8Q5H - chains B and K of the 7 polymer chains in the assembly; structure by electron microscopy, 4.50 A resolution (low resolution: residue-level contacts below are approximate; hydrogen-bond / salt-bridge calls are withheld).

[Chain B]
Protein: Polyamine-modulated factor 1
From: Homo sapiens
UniProt: Q6P1K2 (PMF1_HUMAN); residues 1-205 here = UniProt positions 1-205
Chain sequence (205 residues; each row starts with the number of its first residue):
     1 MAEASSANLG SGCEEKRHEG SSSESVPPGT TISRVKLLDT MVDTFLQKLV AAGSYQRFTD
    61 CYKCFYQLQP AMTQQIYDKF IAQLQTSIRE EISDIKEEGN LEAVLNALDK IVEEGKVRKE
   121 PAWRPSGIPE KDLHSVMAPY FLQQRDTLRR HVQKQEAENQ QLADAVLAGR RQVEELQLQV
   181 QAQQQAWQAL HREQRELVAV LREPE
Disordered / not traced: 1-31

[Chain K]
Protein: Kinetochore scaffold 1
From: Homo sapiens
UniProt: Q8NG31 (KNL1_HUMAN); residues 2021-2342 here = UniProt positions 2021-2342
Chain sequence (329 residues; row label = number of the first residue in the row):
  2014 GAMGGSMGKL VQSAQNEREK LQIKIDEMDK ILKKIDNCLT EMETETKNLE DEEKNNPVEE
  2074 WDSEMRAAEK ELEQLKTEEE ELQRNLLELE VQKEQTLAQI DFMQKQRNRT EELLDQLSLS
  2134 EWDVVEWSDD QAVFTFVYDT IQLTITFEES VVGFPFLDKR YRKIVDVNFQ SLLDEDQAPP
  2194 SSLLVHKLIF QYVEEKESWK KTCTTQHQLP KMLEEFSLVV HHCRLLGEEI EYLKRWGPNY
  2254 NLMNIDINNN ELRLLFSSSA AFAKFEITLF LSAYYPSVPL PSTIQNHVGN TSQDDIATIL
  2314 SKVPLENNYL KNVVKQIYQD LFQDCHFYH
Disordered / not traced: 2014-2132
Sequence notes: expression tag (2014-2020)
Curated features (UniProtKB/Swiss-Prot):
  - natural variant: Met2041 (M2041I: In MCPH4), Asp2187 (D2187G: In MCPH4)

[Chain B / chain K interface]
Contacting residue pairs (14):
  Gln185(B) with His2342(K)
  Gln188(B) with Ser2272(K); Tyr2341(K)
  His191(B) with Phe2340(K)
  Arg192(B) with His2342(K)
  Arg195(B) with Asn2252(K); Asn2254(K); Tyr2331(K); Phe2340(K)
  Val198(B) with Asn2252(K)
  Glu203(B) with Tyr2245(K); Trp2249(K); Asn2252(K)
  Pro204(B) with Tyr2245(K)
Interface residues without a listed pair, chain B (10 interface residues in all): Leu201, Arg202
Interface residues without a listed pair, chain K (10 interface residues in all): Tyr2253
From the paper, about this interface:
  - interface residues, chain B: Gln188(B)

[Overview]
The chain B/chain K interface involves 10 residues from each chain. The paper reports the interface residue
Gln188(B).
Chain B is Polyamine-modulated factor 1 and chain K is Kinetochore scaffold 1, both from Homo sapiens; the
structure, Human KMN network (outer kinetochore), was determined by electron microscopy.
